PDB entry 7L8X | electron microscopy, 3.00 A resolution | chains E and F of the 8 polymer chains in the assembly

[Chain E]
Name: BG505 SOSIP.v5.2 N241/N289 - gp120
Organism: Human immunodeficiency virus 1
Chain sequence (503 residues; numbered -1 to 503 plus 12 insertion-coded residues; 14 numbers in that range are skipped by the numbering (no residue carries them; nothing is unmodelled there); the number before each row is that of its first residue; a row labelled like 185A-185K holds insertion residues (185A, then the next letters in order); numbers below 1 keep their minus sign (Met-1 is residue -1)):
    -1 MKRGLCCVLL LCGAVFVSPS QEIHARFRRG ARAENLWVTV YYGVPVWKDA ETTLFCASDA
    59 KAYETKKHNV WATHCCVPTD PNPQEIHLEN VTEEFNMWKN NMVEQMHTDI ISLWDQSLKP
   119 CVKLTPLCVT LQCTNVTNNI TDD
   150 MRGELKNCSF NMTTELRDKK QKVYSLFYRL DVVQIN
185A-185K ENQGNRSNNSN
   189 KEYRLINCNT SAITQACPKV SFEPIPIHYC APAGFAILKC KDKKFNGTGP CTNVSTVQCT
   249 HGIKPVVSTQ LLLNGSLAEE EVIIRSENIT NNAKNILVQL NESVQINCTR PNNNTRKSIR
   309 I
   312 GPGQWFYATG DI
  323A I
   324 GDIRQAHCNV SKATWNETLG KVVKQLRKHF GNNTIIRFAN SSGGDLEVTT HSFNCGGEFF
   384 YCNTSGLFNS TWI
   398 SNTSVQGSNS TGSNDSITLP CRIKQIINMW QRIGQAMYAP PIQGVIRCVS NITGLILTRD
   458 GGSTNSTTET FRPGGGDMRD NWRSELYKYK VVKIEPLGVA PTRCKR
Not modelled in the structure: -1 to 32, 61-65, 163-169, 185A-185K, 398-412, 458-461
Cystine bridges: Cys54-Cys73, Cys119-Cys205, Cys126-Cys196, Cys131-Cys157, Cys218-Cys247, Cys228-Cys239, Cys296-Cys331, Cys378-Cys445, Cys385-Cys418
Covalent attachments: N-acetylglucosamine (NAG) linked to Asn88, Asn133, Asn156, Asn160, Asn197, Asn234, Asn241, Asn262, Asn276, Asn289, Asn295, Asn301, Asn332, Asn339, Asn355, Asn363, Asn386, Asn392, Asn448

[Chain F]
Name: BG505 SOSIP.v5.2 N241/N289 - gp41
Organism: Human immunodeficiency virus 1
Chain sequence (145 residues; row label = number of the first residue in the row):
   520 LGFLGAAGST MGAASMTLTV QARNLLSGIV QQQSNLLRAP ECQQHLLKLT VWGIKQLQAR
   580 VLAVERYLRD QQLLGIWGCS GKLICCTNVP WNSTWSNRNL SEIWDNMTWL QWDKEISNYT
   640 QIIYGLLEES QNQQEKNEQD LLALD
Not modelled in the structure: 658-664
Cystine bridges: Cys598-Cys604
Covalent attachments: N-acetylglucosamine (NAG) linked to Asn611, Asn618, Asn637

[How chain E and chain F interact]
Cross-chain cystine bridges: Cys74(E)-Cys561(F)
Contacting residue pairs - 81 pairs, chain E then chain F:
  Leu34(E) with Pro609(F); Trp610(F), hydrogen bond (backbone-backbone); Leu619(F), hydrophobic
  Trp35(E) with Asn607(F); Val608(F); Pro609(F); Trp610(F)
  Val36(E) with Thr606(F), hydrogen bond (backbone-side chain); Val608(F), hydrogen bond (backbone-backbone); Pro609(F); Trp610(F), hydrophobic
  Thr37(E) with Ile603(F); Cys604(F)
  Val38(E) with Trp596(F), hydrophobic; Leu602(F); Ile603(F); Cys604(F), hydrogen bond (backbone-backbone); Leu646(F), hydrophobic
  Tyr39(E) with Leu602(F); Ile603(F), hydrophobic; Trp623(F); Trp628(F), hydrophobic
  Tyr40(E) with Leu537(F); Ala541(F), hydrophobic; Tyr586(F); Gln590(F); Leu602(F), hydrogen bond (backbone-backbone)
  Gly41(E) with Leu537(F); Gln540(F)
  Val42(E) with Leu537(F); Trp628(F), hydrophobic
  Val44(E) with Trp628(F), hydrophobic; Leu629(F)
  Trp45(E) with Leu523(F), hydrophobic; Ala526(F), hydrophobic; Leu629(F)
  Lys46(E) with Asp632(F), salt bridge
  Phe53(E) with Gln551(F)
  Thr71(E) with His564(F), hydrogen bond (backbone-side chain)
  Cys74(E) with Cys561(F), disulfide
  Val75(E) with Leu555(F), hydrophobic
  Ile84(E) with Leu520(F); Phe522(F)
  Leu86(E) with Leu523(F)
  Glu87(E) with Gly527(F)
  Asn88(E) with Gly527(F)
  Val89(E) with Ala526(F); Gly527(F)
  Ala219(E) with Gln551(F), hydrogen bond (backbone-side chain)
  Pro220(E) with Gln551(F)
  Ala221(E) with Leu544(F); Gly547(F); Ile548(F), hydrophobic; Gln551(F), hydrogen bond (backbone-side chain)
  Gly222(E) with Leu544(F)
  Phe223(E) with Arg585(F)
  Thr244(E) with Leu523(F)
  Leu494(E) with Asp589(F); Leu593(F), hydrophobic
  Val496(E) with Trp628(F); Trp631(F), hydrogen bond (backbone-side chain); Ile635(F)
  Ala497(E) with Met530(F), hydrophobic; Trp623(F), hydrophobic; Trp628(F), hydrophobic; Trp631(F)
  Pro498(E) with Trp610(F), hydrophobic; Leu619(F); Ile622(F), hydrophobic; Trp623(F), hydrogen bond (backbone-side chain); Trp631(F)
  Thr499(E) with Leu619(F)
  Arg500(E) with Leu619(F)
  Cys501(E) with Cys605(F), hydrogen bond
  Lys502(E) with Asn607(F)
  Arg503(E) with Trp596(F), hydrogen bond (side chain-backbone); Gly597(F); Cys605(F), hydrogen bond (side chain-backbone); Thr606(F); Asn607(F); Gln650(F), hydrogen bond
Other interface residues (no listed pair), chain E (41 interface residues in all): Pro43, His72, Pro76, Ile491, Gly495
Other interface residues (no listed pair), chain F (54 interface residues in all): Gly521, Gly524, Ala525, Ala533, Ala558, Pro559, Lys567, Trp571, Cys598, Trp614, Ile642, Tyr643

[Overview]
41 residues of chain E and 54 residues of chain F are in contact, with 1 disulfide bond, 14 hydrogen bonds and
1 salt bridge. Polar pairs include Lys46(E)-Asp632(F), Val36(E)-Thr606(F) and Thr71(E)-His564(F).
Chain E is BG505 SOSIP.v5.2 N241/N289 - gp120 and chain F is BG505 SOSIP.v5.2 N241/N289 - gp41, both from
Human immunodeficiency virus 1; the structure, BG505 SOSIP.v5.2 N241/N289 in complex with the polyclonal Fab
pAbC-4 from animal Rh.33311 (Wk26 time point), was determined by electron microscopy (same publication as
7L7T, 7L7U, 7L85, 7L86, 7L87, 7L88 and 15 further entries).
